PDB entry 9M5Q | electron microscopy, 3.30 A resolution | chains AQ and AS of the 21 polymer chains in the assembly

Chain AQ (and AS):
Protein: Amyloid-beta protein 40
Notes: chain AS of this document is another copy of the same molecule, construct and numbering; everything in this record applies to it too
Reference sequence: P05067 (A4_HUMAN); residues 1-40 here correspond to UniProt positions 672-711 (UniProt number = residue number + 671)
Chain sequence (40 residues; row label = number of the first residue in the row):
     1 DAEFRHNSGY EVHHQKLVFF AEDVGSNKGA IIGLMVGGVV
Unresolved in the structure: 1-12, 40
Differences from the reference sequence: variant N7 (Asp678 in P05067)

Chain AQ / chain AS interface:
Residue-residue contacts (59; chain AQ residue first):
  H13(AQ) with H13(AS)
  H14(AQ) with H13(AS), hydrogen bond (backbone-backbone); H14(AS); Q15(AS), hydrogen bond (backbone-backbone)
  Q15(AQ) with Q15(AS)
  K16(AQ) with Q15(AS), hydrogen bond (backbone-backbone); K16(AS); L17(AS), hydrogen bond (backbone-backbone)
  L17(AQ) with L17(AS)
  V18(AQ) with L17(AS), hydrogen bond (backbone-backbone); V18(AS); F19(AS), hydrogen bond (backbone-backbone)
  F19(AQ) with F19(AS), hydrophobic
  F20(AQ) with V18(AS), hydrophobic; F19(AS), hydrogen bond (backbone-backbone); F20(AS), hydrophobic; A21(AS), hydrogen bond (backbone-backbone)
  A21(AQ) with A21(AS); V24(AS)
  E22(AQ) with A21(AS); E22(AS), hydrogen bond (backbone-backbone); D23(AS), hydrogen bond (backbone-backbone); V24(AS), hydrogen bond (backbone-backbone)
  D23(AQ) with D23(AS)
  V24(AQ) with D23(AS); V24(AS); G25(AS), hydrogen bond (backbone-backbone)
  G25(AQ) with G25(AS)
  S26(AQ) with D23(AS); G25(AS); S26(AS)
  N27(AQ) with S26(AS), hydrogen bond (backbone-backbone); N27(AS), hydrogen bond; K28(AS), hydrogen bond (backbone-backbone); G29(AS); A30(AS); I31(AS)
  K28(AQ) with G29(AS)
  G29(AQ) with G29(AS); A30(AS), hydrogen bond (backbone-backbone)
  A30(AQ) with A30(AS)
  I31(AQ) with A30(AS), hydrogen bond (backbone-backbone); I31(AS); I32(AS), hydrogen bond (backbone-backbone)
  I32(AQ) with I32(AS); M35(AS), hydrophobic
  G33(AQ) with I32(AS), hydrogen bond (backbone-backbone); G33(AS), hydrogen bond (backbone-backbone)
  L34(AQ) with G33(AS), hydrogen bond (backbone-backbone); L34(AS); M35(AS), hydrogen bond (backbone-backbone)
  M35(AQ) with M35(AS)
  V36(AQ) with M35(AS), hydrogen bond (backbone-backbone); V36(AS); G37(AS), hydrogen bond (backbone-backbone)
  G37(AQ) with G37(AS)
  G38(AQ) with G37(AS), hydrogen bond (backbone-backbone); G38(AS), hydrogen bond (backbone-backbone)
  V39(AQ) with G38(AS), hydrogen bond (backbone-backbone)
Also at the interface, not in a pair above, chain AS (27 interface residues in all): V39

Summary:
Chain AQ and chain AS each contribute 27 residues to their interface, with 27 hydrogen bonds. Among the polar
pairs are N27(AQ)-N27(AS), H14(AQ)-H13(AS) and H14(AQ)-Q15(AS).
Chain AQ and chain AS are both Amyloid-beta protein 40; the structure, V-type (V1-type) amyloid fibril (40) of
Tottori (D7N) mutant, was determined by electron microscopy, deposited together with 9M5P, 9M5R and 9UMH.
